PDB entry 5WNT | X-ray diffraction, 3.30 A resolution | chains A and L of the 23 polymer chains in the assembly

[Chain A]
Molecule: 16S Ribosomal RNA rRNA
Organism: Thermus thermophilus (strain HB8 / ATCC 27634 / DSM 579)
Sequence (1522 nucleotides; row label = number of the first residue in the row; note: 42 numbers in that range are skipped by the numbering (no residue carries them; nothing is unmodelled there); a row labelled like 190A-190L holds insertion residues (190A, then the next letters in order); numbering starts at 0):
     0 UUUGUUGGAG AGUUUGAUCC UGGCUCAGGG UGAACGCUGG CGGCGUGCCU AAGACAUGCA
    60 AGUCGUGCGG G
    73 CCGCGGGGUU UU
    88 ACUCCG
    95 UGGUC
   101 AGCGGCGGAC GGGUGAGUAA CGCGUGGGU
  129A G
   130 ACCUACCCGG AAGAGGGGGA CAACCCGGGG AAACUCGGGC UAAUCCCCCA UGUGGACCCG
   190 C
190A-190L CCCUUGGGGUGU
   191 GUCCAAAGGG CUUU
   216 GCCCGCUUCC GGAUGGGCCC GCGUCCCAUC AGCUAGUUGG UGGGGUAAUG GCCCACCAAG
   276 GCGACGACGG GUAGCCGGUC UGAGAGGAUG GCCGGCCACA GGGGCACUGA GACACGGGCC
   336 CCACUCCUAC GGGAGGCAGC AGUUAGGAAU CUUCCGCAAU GGGCGCAAGC CUGACGGAGC
   396 GACGCCGCUU GGAGGAAGAA GCCCUUCGGG GUGUAAACUC CUGAA
   442 CCCGGGACGA AACCCCCGAC GA
   474 GGGGACUGAC GGUACCGGG
   494 GUAAUAGCGC CGGCCAACUC CGUGCCAGCA GCCGCGGUAA UACGGAGGGC GCGAGCGUUA
   554 CCCGGAUUCA CUGGGCGUAA AGGGCGUGUA GGCGGCCUGG GGCGUCCCAU GUGAAAGACC
   614 ACGGCUCAAC CGUGGGGGAG CGUGGGAUAC GCUCAGGCUA GACGGUGGGA GAGGGUGGUG
   674 GAAUUCCCGG AGUAGCGGUG AAAUGCGCAG AUACCGGGAG GAACGCCGAU GGCGAAGGCA
   734 GCCACCUGGU CCACCCGUGA CGCUGAGGCG CGAAAGCGUG GGGAGCAAAC CGGAUUAGAU
   794 ACCCGGGUAG UCCACGCCCU AAACGAUGCG CGCUAGGUCU CUGGGUCU
   848 CCUGGGGGCC GAAGCUAACG CGUUAAGCGC GCCGCCUGGG GAGUACGGCC GCAAGGCUGA
   908 AACUCAAAGG AAUUGACGGG GGCCCGCACA AGCGGUGGAG CAUGUGGUUU AAUUCGAAGX
   968 AACGCGAAGA ACCUUACCAG GCCUUGACAU GCUAGG
 1003A G
  1004 AACCCGGGUG AAAGCCUGGG GUGCCCC
1030A-1030D GCGA
  1031 GGGGAGCCCU AGCACAGGUG CUGCAUGGCC GUCGUCAGCU CGUGCCGUGA GGUGUUGGGU
  1091 UAAGUCCCGC AACGAGCGCA ACCCCCGCCG UUAGUUGCCA GCGGUUCGGC CGGGCACUCU
  1151 AACGGGACUG CCCGCGAAA
  1171 GCGGGAGGAA GGAGGGGACG ACGUCUGGUC AGCAUGGCCC UUACGGCCUG GGCGACACAC
  1231 GUGCUACAAU GCCCACUACA AAGCGAUGCC ACCCGGCAAC GGGGAGCUAA UCGCAAAAAG
  1291 GUGGGCCCAG UUCGGAUUGG GGUCUGCAAC CCGACCCCAU GAAGCCGGAA UCGCUAGUAA
  1351 UCGCGGAUCA G
 1361A C
  1362 CAUGCCGCGG UGAAUACGUU CCCGGGCCUU GUACACACXG CCXGUXACGC CAUGGGAGCG
  1422 GGCUCUACCC GAAGUCGCCG GG
  1446 AGCCUACGGG
  1459 CAGGCGCCGA GGGUAGGGCC CGUGACUGGG GCGAAGUCGU AACAAGGUAG CUGUACCGGA
  1519 AGGUGCGGCU GGAUCCACUC CUUUCU
Not modelled in the structure: 0-4, 1534-1538
Sequence notes: conflict C1534 (A132811 in 55771382), A1535 (C132812 in 55771382)
Modified positions: PSU (pseudouridine-5'-monophosphate) at position 516, 7MG (7N-methyl-8-hydroguanosine-5'-monophosphate) at position 527, M2G (N2-dimethylguanosine-5'-monophosphate) at position 966, 5MC (5-methylcytidine-5'-monophosphate) at position 967, 2MG (2N-methylguanosine-5'-monophosphate) at position 1207, 5MC (5-methylcytidine-5'-monophosphate) at position 1400, 4OC (4n,o2'-methylcytidine-5'-monophosphate) at position 1402, 5MC (5-methylcytidine-5'-monophosphate) at position 1404, 5MC (5-methylcytidine-5'-monophosphate) at position 1407, UR3 (3-methyluridine-5'-monophoshate) at position 1498, MA6 (6N-dimethyladenosine-5'-monophoshate) at position 1518, MA6 (6N-dimethyladenosine-5'-monophoshate) at position 1519, PSU (pseudouridine-5'-monophosphate) at position 1540, PSU (pseudouridine-5'-monophosphate) at position 1541
Metal / ion sites: Mg2+ site 1: G6 (shared with 1 residue of chain D); Mg2+ site 2 near G15 (its only coordinating residue here); Mg2+ site 3 near G21 (its only coordinating residue here); Mg2+ site 4 near G28 (its only coordinating residue here); Mg2+ site 5 near G46 (its only coordinating residue here); Mg2+ site 6 near C48 (its only coordinating residue here); Mg2+ site 7 near A53 (its only coordinating residue here); Mg2+ site 8 near G61 (its only coordinating residue here); Mg2+ site 9: G70, U98; K+ site 1: A109, A329, G331; Mg2+ site 10 near G117 (its only coordinating residue here); Mg2+ site 11: G124, U125; 91 more Mg2+ sites not listed; 11 more K+ sites not listed
Small-molecule neighbours: B6M ((1R,2S,3S,4R,6R)-4,6-diamino-2-{[3-O-(2,6-diamino-2,6-dideoxy-alpha-L-altropyranosyl)-beta-L-arabinofuranosyl]oxy}-3-hydroxycyclohexyl 2-amino-2-deoxy-alpha-D-allopyranoside): G1405, U1406, 5MC_1407, A1408, C1409, G1489, C1490, G1491, A1492, A1493, G1494, U1495

[Chain L]
Name: Ribosomal protein S12
Organism: Thermus thermophilus (strain HB8 / ATCC 27634 / DSM 579)
UniProt: Q5SHN3 (RS12_THET8); residues 5-129 here correspond to UniProt positions 2-126 (UniProt number = residue number - 3)
Sequence (125 residues; numbered 5 to 129; the number before each row is that of its first residue):
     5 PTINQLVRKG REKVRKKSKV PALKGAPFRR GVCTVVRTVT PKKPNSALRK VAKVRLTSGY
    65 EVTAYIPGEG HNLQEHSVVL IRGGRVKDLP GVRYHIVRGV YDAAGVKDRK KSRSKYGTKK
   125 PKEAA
Modified positions: Asp92 ((3S)-3-(methylsulfanyl)-L-aspartic acid; 0TD)
Swiss-Prot annotation at these positions:
  - modified residue: Asp92 (3-methylthioaspartic acid)

[How chain A and chain L interact]
Pairs across the interface - 131 pairs, chain A then chain L:
  C23(A) - Lys23(L)  phosphate contact
  U24(A) - Lys23(L)  salt bridge to the phosphate
  A33(A) - Phe32(L)  base contact
  C34(A) - Phe32(L)  sugar contact
  C34(A) - Val101(L)  sugar contact
  G35(A) - Ser118(L)  hydrogen bond to the sugar
  G35(A) - Gly121(L)  sugar contact
  C36(A) - Arg117(L)  hydrogen bond to the sugar
  C36(A) - Ser118(L)  sugar contact
  C36(A) - Thr122(L)  sugar contact
  C36(A) - Lys123(L)  salt bridge to the phosphate
  C36(A) - Lys124(L)  hydrogen bond to the phosphate
  U37(A) - Lys123(L)  salt bridge to the phosphate
  U37(A) - Lys124(L)  hydrogen bond to the phosphate
  U49(A) - Lys28(L)  sugar contact
  C241(A) - Arg19(L)  sugar contact
  G302(A) - Lys17(L)  salt bridge to the phosphate
  A303(A) - Lys17(L)  salt bridge to the phosphate
  G362(A) - Lys28(L)  sugar contact
  G362(A) - Arg33(L)  phosphate contact
  G362(A) - Arg34(L)  salt bridge to the phosphate
  G362(A) - Thr61(L)  phosphate contact
  A363(A) - Lys28(L)  base contact
  A363(A) - Ala30(L)  base contact
  A363(A) - Pro31(L)  base contact
  A363(A) - Phe32(L)  base contact
  A363(A) - Arg33(L)  salt bridge to the phosphate
  A363(A) - Arg34(L)  salt bridge to the phosphate
  A363(A) - Thr61(L)  hydrogen bond to the phosphate
  A363(A) - Leu84(L)  sugar contact
  A364(A) - Lys28(L)  base contact
  G500(A) - Lys124(L)  phosphate contact
  C501(A) - Arg117(L)  salt bridge to the phosphate
  C501(A) - Ser118(L)  hydrogen bond to the phosphate
  C501(A) - Lys124(L)  salt bridge to the phosphate
  G502(A) - Lys115(L)  phosphate contact
  G502(A) - Ser116(L)  phosphate contact
  G502(A) - Arg117(L)  hydrogen bond to the phosphate
  G502(A) - Ser118(L)  hydrogen bond to the phosphate
  G502(A) - Lys119(L)  hydrogen bond to the phosphate
  C503(A) - Ser116(L)  hydrogen bond to the phosphate
  C503(A) - Lys119(L)  salt bridge to the phosphate
  C518(A) - Pro48(L)  base contact
  C518(A) - Ser50(L)  hydrogen bond to the phosphate
  C519(A) - Ser50(L)  hydrogen bond to the phosphate
  A520(A) - Ala51(L)  phosphate contact
  A520(A) - Leu52(L)  hydrogen bond to the phosphate
  A520(A) - Lys54(L)  salt bridge to the phosphate
  A520(A) - Glu73(L)  hydrogen bond to the sugar
  G521(A) - Leu52(L)  phosphate contact
  G521(A) - Arg53(L)  hydrogen bond to the base
  G521(A) - Lys54(L)  salt bridge to the phosphate
  G521(A) - Gly72(L)  phosphate contact
  G521(A) - Glu73(L)  phosphate contact
  C522(A) - Arg53(L)  base contact
  C522(A) - Tyr69(L)  hydrogen bond to the phosphate
  C522(A) - Pro71(L)  phosphate contact
  C522(A) - Gly72(L)  hydrogen bond to the phosphate
  C522(A) - Tyr120(L)  sugar contact
  A523(A) - Arg53(L)  base contact
  A523(A) - Val90(L)  base contact
  A523(A) - Asp92(L)  base contact
  C525(A) - Arg89(L)  salt bridge to the phosphate
  C526(A) - Lys91(L)  phosphate contact
  7MG_527(A) - Asn49(L)  hydrogen bond to the base
  7MG_527(A) - Asp92(L)  base contact
  C528(A) - Asn49(L)  hydrogen bond to the base
  G529(A) - Asn49(L)  base contact
  G529(A) - Ser50(L)  hydrogen bond to the base
  G537(A) - Glu73(L)  sugar contact
  G537(A) - Arg113(L)  salt bridge to the phosphate
  G538(A) - Arg113(L)  salt bridge to the phosphate
  G538(A) - Lys114(L)  hydrogen bond to the phosphate
  G538(A) - Lys115(L)  hydrogen bond to the phosphate
  A539(A) - Lys114(L)  phosphate contact
  A539(A) - Lys115(L)  hydrogen bond to the base
  G550(A) - Lys119(L)  sugar contact
  U551(A) - Arg86(L)  sugar contact
  U552(A) - Pro31(L)  hydrogen bond to the sugar
  U552(A) - Arg86(L)  sugar contact
  U552(A) - Gly87(L)  hydrogen bond to the sugar
  A553(A) - Val24(L)  phosphate contact
  A553(A) - Gly29(L)  hydrogen bond to the sugar
  A553(A) - Ala30(L)  sugar contact
  A553(A) - Pro31(L)  sugar contact
  A553(A) - Gly87(L)  phosphate contact
  A553(A) - Gly88(L)  phosphate contact
  C554(A) - Ser22(L)  hydrogen bond to the phosphate
  C555(A) - Lys20(L)  phosphate contact
  C562(A) - Arg15(L)  phosphate contact
  C562(A) - Glu16(L)  hydrogen bond to the sugar
  C562(A) - Lys17(L)  sugar contact
  C562(A) - Val18(L)  base contact
  A563(A) - Arg15(L)  hydrogen bond to the base
  C564(A) - Leu10(L)  phosphate contact
  C564(A) - Arg15(L)  salt bridge to the phosphate
  G567(A) - Pro5(L)  base contact
  G567(A) - Arg15(L)  hydrogen bond to the base
  G568(A) - Pro5(L)  base contact
  G585(A) - Asn8(L)  hydrogen bond to the sugar
  C879(A) - Thr6(L)  base contact
  C880(A) - Thr6(L)  hydrogen bond to the phosphate
  C880(A) - Asn8(L)  hydrogen bond to the phosphate
  C880(A) - Gln9(L)  base contact
  C880(A) - Arg12(L)  salt bridge to the phosphate
  G881(A) - Gln9(L)  phosphate contact
  G881(A) - Arg12(L)  salt bridge to the phosphate
  C882(A) - Pro5(L)  base contact
  C882(A) - Gln9(L)  base contact
  U884(A) - Arg15(L)  hydrogen bond to the base
  A909(A) - Lys21(L)  salt bridge to the phosphate
  C910(A) - Lys21(L)  base contact
  C910(A) - Arg97(L)  salt bridge to the phosphate
  U911(A) - Gly95(L)  phosphate contact
  U911(A) - Arg97(L)  salt bridge to the phosphate
  C912(A) - Lys46(L)  hydrogen bond to the phosphate
  C912(A) - Arg89(L)  salt bridge to the phosphate
  C912(A) - Pro94(L)  phosphate contact
  A913(A) - Lys46(L)  salt bridge to the phosphate
  A913(A) - Lys91(L)  salt bridge to the phosphate
  C1411(A) - Arg41(L)  sugar contact
  C1411(A) - Lys57(L)  hydrogen bond to the phosphate
  C1412(A) - Lys57(L)  salt bridge to the phosphate
  A1413(A) - Glu65(L)  phosphate contact
  C1490(A) - Pro94(L)  sugar contact
  G1491(A) - Thr44(L)  hydrogen bond to the sugar
  G1491(A) - Pro45(L)  phosphate contact
  G1491(A) - Lys46(L)  phosphate contact
  A1492(A) - Lys46(L)  phosphate contact
  A1492(A) - Lys47(L)  hydrogen bond to the phosphate
  A1492(A) - Ser50(L)  hydrogen bond to the base
Also at the interface, not in a pair above, chain A (68 interface residues in all): A32, C504, G524, G540, G541, C556, A759, C883
Also at the interface, not in a pair above, chain L (71 interface residues in all): Lys13, Pro25, Val104, Tyr105, Asp112

[Overview]
68 residues of chain A face 71 of chain L across their interface, with 39 hydrogen bonds and 26 salt bridges.
Polar contacts include G521(A)-Arg53(L), 7MG_527(A)-Asn49(L) and C528(A)-Asn49(L). Bound to chain A: compound
B6M. G70(A) and U98(A) coordinate Mg2+ site 9.
Here chain A is 16S Ribosomal RNA rRNA and chain L is Ribosomal protein S12, both from Thermus thermophilus
(strain HB8 / ATCC 27634 / DSM 579). Entry 5WNT (Crystal Structure of 30S ribosomal subunit from Thermus
thermophilus) was determined by X-ray diffraction (same publication as 5WNP, 5WNQ, 5WNR, 5WNS, 5WNU and 5WNV).
